Entry 8JH4 (electron microscopy, 3.20 A resolution); this record covers chains T and d of the 23 polymer chains in the assembly.

# Chain T
Molecule: 198-nt DNA strand
Source organism: synthetic construct
Sequence (198 nucleotides; each row starts with the number of its first residue; numbers below 1 keep their minus sign (DA-72 is residue -72)):
   -72 ATCAGAATCC CGGTGCCGAG GCCGCTCAAT TGGTCGTAGA CAGCTCTAGC ACCGCTTAAA
   -12 CGCACGTACG CGCTGTCCCC CGCGTTTTAA CCGCCAAGGG GATTACACCC AAGACACCAG
    48 GCACGAGACA GAAAAAAACA ACGAAAACGG CCACCACCCA AACACACCAA ACACAAGAGC
   108 TAATTGACTG ACGTAAGC
Not modelled in the structure: 106-125

# Chain d
Protein: Histone H2B type 1-J
Source organism: Homo sapiens
UniProt: P06899 (H2B1J_HUMAN); residues 0-125 here correspond to UniProt positions 1-126 (UniProt number = residue number + 1)
Sequence (126 residues; numbered 0 to 125; the number before each row is that of its first residue; numbering starts at 0):
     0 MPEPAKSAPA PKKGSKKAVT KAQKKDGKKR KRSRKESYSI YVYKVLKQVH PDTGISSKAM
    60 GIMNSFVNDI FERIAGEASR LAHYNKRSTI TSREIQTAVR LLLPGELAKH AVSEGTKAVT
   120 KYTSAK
Not modelled in the structure: 0-31, 124-125
UniProt features mapped onto this chain:
  - modified residue: Pro1 (N-acetylproline), Glu2 (ADP-ribosyl glutamic acid), Lys5 (N6-(2-hydroxyisobutyryl)lysine), Ser6 (ADP-ribosylserine), Lys11 (N6-(beta-hydroxybutyryl)lysine), Lys12 (N6-(2-hydroxyisobutyryl)lysine), Ser14 (Phosphoserine), Lys15 (N6-acetyllysine), Lys16 (N6-(beta-hydroxybutyryl)lysine), Lys20 (N6-(2-hydroxyisobutyryl)lysine), Lys23 (N6-(2-hydroxyisobutyryl)lysine), Lys24 (N6-(2-hydroxyisobutyryl)lysine), Lys34 (N6-(2-hydroxyisobutyryl)lysine), Glu35 (PolyADP-ribosyl glutamic acid), Ser36 (Phosphoserine), Lys43 (N6-(2-hydroxyisobutyryl)lysine), Lys46 (N6-(2-hydroxyisobutyryl)lysine), Lys57 (N6,N6-dimethyllysine), Arg79 (Dimethylated arginine), Lys85 (N6,N6,N6-trimethyllysine) and 6 more in UniProt
  - glycosylation: Ser112 (O-linked (GlcNAc) serine)
  - cross-link (Glycyl lysine isopeptide (Lys-Gly)): Lys5 (interchain with G-Cter in SUMO2), Lys20 (interchain with G-Cter in SUMO2), Lys34 (interchain with G-Cter in ubiquitin), Lys120 (interchain with G-Cter in ubiquitin)

# Interface between chain T and chain d
Residue-residue contacts (14):
  DA-54(T) with Ile54(d), sugar contact; Ser56(d), phosphate contact
  DG-53(T) with Tyr42(d), hydrogen bond to the phosphate; Gly53(d), phosphate contact; Ile54(d), hydrogen bond to the phosphate
  DA-45(T) with Arg33(d), sugar contact; Glu35(d), sugar contact
  DA-44(T) with Glu35(d), phosphate contact
  DA-35(T) with Ser87(d), hydrogen bond to the phosphate; Thr88(d), phosphate contact
  DG-34(T) with Arg86(d), phosphate contact; Ser87(d), hydrogen bond to the phosphate; Thr88(d), hydrogen bond to the phosphate
  DA-33(T) with Arg86(d), salt bridge to the phosphate
Interface residues without a listed pair, chain d (10 interface residues in all): Ser55

# Overview
Chain T and chain d form an interface of 7 and 10 residues respectively; the contacts include 5 hydrogen bonds
and 1 salt bridge. Polar contacts include DG-53(T)-Tyr42(d), DG-53(T)-Ile54(d) and DA-35(T)-Ser87(d).
Here chain T is a 198-nt DNA strand (synthetic construct) and chain d is Histone H2B type 1-J (Homo sapiens).
Entry 8JH4 (RNA polymerase II elongation complex containing 60 bp upstream DNA loop, stalled at SHL(-1) of the
...) was determined by electron microscopy (same publication as 8JH2 and 8JH3).
